PDB entry 3W00 | X-ray diffraction, 2.50 A resolution | chains A and B

== Chain A (and B) ==
Name: Heptaprenylglyceryl phosphate synthase
From: Bacillus subtilis
Notes: EC 2.5.1.-; chain B of this document is another copy of the same molecule, construct and numbering; everything in this record applies to it too
UniProt: O34790 (PCRB_BACSU); residues 1-228 here = UniProt positions 1-228
Amino-acid sequence (228 residues; each row starts with the number of its first residue):
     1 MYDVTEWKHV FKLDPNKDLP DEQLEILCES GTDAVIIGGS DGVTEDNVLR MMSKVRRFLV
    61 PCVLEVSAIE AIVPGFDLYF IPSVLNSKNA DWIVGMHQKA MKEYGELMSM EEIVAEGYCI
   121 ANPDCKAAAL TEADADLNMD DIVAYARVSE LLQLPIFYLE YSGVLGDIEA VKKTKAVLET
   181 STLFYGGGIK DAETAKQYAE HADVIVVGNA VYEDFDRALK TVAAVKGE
Not modelled in the structure: 227-228 (chain B: 1, 228)
Curated features (UniProtKB/Swiss-Prot):
  - binding site (sn-glycerol 1-phosphate): Lys12, Tyr158 to Gly163, Gly188, Gly208, Asn209
  - binding site (Mg(2+)): Asp14, Ser40

== Interface between chain A and chain B ==
Pairs across the interface (43):
  Leu85(A) - Val94(B)
  Ser87(A) - Ala90(B)
  Ala90(A) - Ser87(B)
  Ala90(A) - Lys88(B)
  Ile93(A) - Ala90(B)  hydrophobic
  Ile93(A) - Ile93(B)  hydrophobic
  Val94(A) - Leu85(B)
  Val94(A) - Ile93(B)  hydrophobic
  His97(A) - Val148(B)
  Gln98(A) - Asp141(B)
  Gln98(A) - Ala144(B)
  Gln98(A) - Tyr145(B)
  Gln98(A) - Val148(B)
  Met101(A) - Ala144(B)
  Met101(A) - Arg147(B)
  Met101(A) - Val148(B)  hydrophobic
  Lys102(A) - Asp140(B)  salt bridge
  Lys102(A) - Asp141(B)  salt bridge
  Gly105(A) - Arg147(B)  hydrogen bond (backbone-side chain)
  Met108(A) - Arg147(B)
  Ser109(A) - Arg147(B)  hydrogen bond
  Ile113(A) - Leu151(B)  hydrophobic
  Asp140(A) - Lys102(B)
  Asp141(A) - Gln98(B)
  Asp141(A) - Lys102(B)  salt bridge
  Ala144(A) - Gln98(B)
  Ala144(A) - Met101(B)
  Ala144(A) - Lys102(B)
  Tyr145(A) - Gln98(B)
  Arg147(A) - Met101(B)  hydrogen bond (side chain-backbone)
  Arg147(A) - Gly105(B)
  Val148(A) - His97(B)
  Val148(A) - Gln98(B)
  Val148(A) - Met101(B)
  Leu151(A) - Ile81(B)  hydrophobic
  Leu151(A) - Ile113(B)  hydrophobic
  Leu151(A) - Ala115(B)
  Leu152(A) - Leu152(B)
  Leu152(A) - Leu154(B)
  Gln153(A) - Leu152(B)
  Gln153(A) - Gln153(B)
  Leu154(A) - Leu152(B)  hydrophobic
  Pro155(A) - Gln153(B)
Interface residues without a listed pair, chain A (28 interface residues in all): Ile81, Ser83, Lys88, Ala115
Interface residues without a listed pair, chain B (26 interface residues in all): Ser83, Pro155

== In short ==
Chain A and chain B form an interface of 28 and 26 residues respectively; the contacts include 3 hydrogen
bonds and 3 salt bridges. Among the polar pairs are Lys102(A)-Asp140(B), Lys102(A)-Asp141(B) and
Gly105(A)-Arg147(B).
Both chains are Heptaprenylglyceryl phosphate synthase (Bacillus subtilis). Entry 3W00 (Crystal structure of
PcrB complexed with G1P and FsPP from bacillus subtilis subap. subtilis str. 168) was determined by X-ray
diffraction (same publication as 3VZX, 3VZZ, 3W01 and 3W02).
